1PJS - chains A and B; structure by X-ray diffraction, 2.40 A resolution.

# Chain A (and B)
Name: Siroheme synthase
From: Salmonella typhimurium
Notes: EC 2.1.1.107, 1.-.-.-, 4.99.1.-; chain B of this document is another copy of the same molecule, construct and numbering; everything in this record applies to it too
UniProtKB: P25924 (CYSG_SALTY); residue numbers follow UniProt; this construct covers 1-457
Chain sequence (457 residues; each row starts with the number of its first residue):
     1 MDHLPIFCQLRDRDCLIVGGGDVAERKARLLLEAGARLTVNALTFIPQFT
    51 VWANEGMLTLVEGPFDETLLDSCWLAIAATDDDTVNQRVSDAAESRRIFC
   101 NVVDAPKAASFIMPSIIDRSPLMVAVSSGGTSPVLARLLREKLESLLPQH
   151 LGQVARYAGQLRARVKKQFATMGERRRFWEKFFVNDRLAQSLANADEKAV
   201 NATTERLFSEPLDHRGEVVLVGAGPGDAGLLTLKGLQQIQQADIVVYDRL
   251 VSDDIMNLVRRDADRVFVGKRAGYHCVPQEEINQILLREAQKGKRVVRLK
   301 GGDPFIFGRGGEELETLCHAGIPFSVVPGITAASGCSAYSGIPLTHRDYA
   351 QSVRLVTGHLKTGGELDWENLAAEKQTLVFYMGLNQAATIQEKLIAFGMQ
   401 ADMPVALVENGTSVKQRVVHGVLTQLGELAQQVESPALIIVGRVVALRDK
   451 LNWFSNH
Unresolved in the structure: 269-276, 359-364 (chain B: 360-362)
Sequence notes: modified residue (128)
Modified / non-standard residues: Ser-128 (phosphoserine; SEP)
Residues lining bound ligands:
  - NAD (nicotinamide-adenine-dinucleotide): Gly-19, Gly-20, Gly-21, Asp-22, Val-23, Ala-24, Asn-41, Ala-42, Leu-43, Thr-44, Phe-45, Gly-63, Pro-64, Phe-65, Ala-79, Thr-80, Asp-81, Asp-82, Val-85
  - S-adenosylhomocysteine (SAH): Pro-225, Leu-250, Gly-301, Gly-302, Asp-303, Ile-306, Phe-307, Gly-308, Thr-331, Ala-332, Cys-336, Phe-380, Tyr-381, Met-382, Val-408, Glu-409, Asn-410, Gly-411, Pro-436, Ala-437, Leu-438
Swiss-Prot annotation at these positions:
  - active site: Asp-248 (Proton acceptor), Lys-270 (Proton donor)
  - binding site (NAD(+)): Asp-22, Val-23, Leu-43, Thr-44
  - binding site (S-adenosyl-L-methionine): Pro-225, Gly-301 to Asp-303, Ile-306, Thr-331, Ala-332, Met-382, Gly-411, Ala-437
  - modified residue: Ser-128 (Phosphoserine)
  - mutagenesis: Ser-128 (S128A: Abolishes the methyltransferase activity and increases 3 and 4-fold the dehydrogenase and ferrochelatase activities, respectively ...), Leu-250 (L250A: Abolishes the dehydrogenase and ferrochelatase activities and reduces 6-fold the methyltransferase activity), Lys-270 (K270I: Abolishes the methyltransferase, dehydrogenase and ferrochelatase activities), Asn-385 (N385A: Abolishes the dehydrogenase and ferrochelatase activities and reduces 10-fold the methyltransferase activity)

# How chain A and chain B interact
Contacting residue pairs - 286 pairs, chain A then chain B:
  Met-1(A) / Leu-30(B)  hydrophobic
  Met-1(A) / Glu-33(B)  hydrogen bond (backbone-backbone)
  Met-1(A) / Ala-34(B)
  Met-1(A) / Asp-118(B)
  Met-1(A) / Ser-120(B)
  Met-1(A) / Met-123(B)  hydrophobic
  Asp-2(A) / Gln-9(B)  hydrogen bond (backbone-side chain)
  Asp-2(A) / Arg-11(B)
  Asp-2(A) / Ser-120(B)  hydrogen bond (backbone-side chain)
  Asp-2(A) / Pro-121(B)
  His-3(A) / Phe-7(B)
  His-3(A) / Cys-8(B)
  His-3(A) / Gln-9(B)
  His-3(A) / Met-123(B)
  Leu-4(A) / Ile-6(B)
  Leu-4(A) / Phe-7(B)
  Leu-4(A) / Cys-8(B)  hydrogen bond (backbone-backbone)
  Leu-4(A) / Leu-10(B)  hydrophobic
  Leu-4(A) / Leu-30(B)  hydrophobic
  Leu-4(A) / Leu-31(B)  hydrophobic
  Leu-4(A) / Ala-34(B)  hydrophobic
  Pro-5(A) / Ile-6(B)
  Pro-5(A) / Phe-7(B)  hydrophobic
  Pro-5(A) / Pro-114(B)
  Pro-5(A) / Ile-116(B)  hydrophobic
  Pro-5(A) / Ala-125(B)  hydrophobic
  Ile-6(A) / Leu-4(B)
  Ile-6(A) / Pro-5(B)
  Ile-6(A) / Ile-6(B)  hydrogen bond (backbone-backbone)
  Ile-6(A) / Cys-8(B)  hydrophobic
  Ile-6(A) / Phe-111(B)  hydrophobic
  Ile-6(A) / Ile-112(B)
  Ile-6(A) / Pro-114(B)
  Phe-7(A) / His-3(B)
  Phe-7(A) / Leu-4(B)
  Phe-7(A) / Pro-5(B)  hydrophobic
  Phe-7(A) / Phe-111(B)
  Phe-7(A) / Ile-112(B)  hydrogen bond (backbone-backbone)
  Phe-7(A) / Pro-114(B)  hydrophobic
  Phe-7(A) / Ala-125(B)  hydrophobic
  Phe-7(A) / Ser-127(B)
  Cys-8(A) / His-3(B)
  Cys-8(A) / Leu-4(B)  hydrogen bond (backbone-backbone)
  Cys-8(A) / Ile-6(B)  hydrophobic
  Cys-8(A) / Phe-99(B)  hydrophobic
  Cys-8(A) / Ser-110(B)
  Cys-8(A) / Phe-111(B)  hydrophobic
  Gln-9(A) / Asp-2(B)  hydrogen bond (side chain-backbone)
  Gln-9(A) / His-3(B)
  Gln-9(A) / Ser-110(B)  hydrogen bond (backbone-backbone)
  Leu-10(A) / Leu-4(B)  hydrophobic
  Leu-10(A) / Phe-99(B)  hydrophobic
  Arg-11(A) / Asp-2(B)
  Arg-13(A) / Glu-94(B)  salt bridge
  Arg-13(A) / Ser-110(B)
  Leu-30(A) / Met-1(B)  hydrophobic
  Leu-30(A) / Leu-4(B)  hydrophobic
  Leu-31(A) / Leu-4(B)  hydrophobic
  Glu-33(A) / Met-1(B)
  Ala-34(A) / Met-1(B)
  Ala-34(A) / Leu-4(B)  hydrophobic
  Asp-71(A) / Arg-97(B)  hydrogen bond (backbone-side chain)
  Ser-72(A) / Arg-97(B)
  Cys-73(A) / Arg-97(B)
  Trp-74(A) / Glu-94(B)
  Trp-74(A) / Arg-97(B)
  Trp-74(A) / Ile-98(B)
  Trp-74(A) / Phe-99(B)
  Trp-74(A) / Ser-110(B)
  Glu-94(A) / Arg-13(B)  salt bridge
  Glu-94(A) / Trp-74(B)
  Arg-97(A) / Asp-71(B)  hydrogen bond (side chain-backbone)
  Arg-97(A) / Ser-72(B)
  Arg-97(A) / Cys-73(B)
  Arg-97(A) / Trp-74(B)
  Ile-98(A) / Trp-74(B)
  Phe-99(A) / Cys-8(B)  hydrophobic
  Phe-99(A) / Leu-10(B)  hydrophobic
  Phe-99(A) / Trp-74(B)
  Ser-110(A) / Cys-8(B)
  Ser-110(A) / Gln-9(B)  hydrogen bond (backbone-backbone)
  Ser-110(A) / Arg-13(B)
  Ser-110(A) / Trp-74(B)
  Phe-111(A) / Ile-6(B)  hydrophobic
  Phe-111(A) / Phe-7(B)
  Ile-112(A) / Phe-7(B)  hydrogen bond (backbone-backbone)
  Met-113(A) / Leu-4(B)  hydrophobic
  Pro-114(A) / Pro-5(B)
  Pro-114(A) / Ile-6(B)
  Pro-114(A) / Phe-7(B)  hydrophobic
  Ile-116(A) / Met-1(B)  hydrophobic
  Ile-116(A) / Pro-5(B)  hydrophobic
  Asp-118(A) / Met-1(B)
  Ser-120(A) / Met-1(B)
  Ser-120(A) / Asp-2(B)
  Pro-121(A) / Asp-2(B)
  Pro-121(A) / Ser-127(B)
  Pro-121(A) / Ser-128(B)
  Pro-121(A) / Gly-129(B)
  Pro-121(A) / Thr-131(B)
  Leu-122(A) / Ser-127(B)
  Leu-122(A) / Leu-139(B)  hydrophobic
  Met-123(A) / Met-1(B)  hydrophobic
  Met-123(A) / His-3(B)
  Met-123(A) / Pro-5(B)
  Met-123(A) / Ala-125(B)
  Met-123(A) / Val-126(B)
  Met-123(A) / Ser-127(B)  hydrogen bond (backbone-backbone)
  Val-124(A) / Val-124(B)  hydrophobic
  Val-124(A) / Ala-125(B)
  Val-124(A) / Val-126(B)  hydrophobic
  Ala-125(A) / Pro-5(B)  hydrophobic
  Ala-125(A) / Phe-7(B)  hydrophobic
  Ala-125(A) / Met-123(B)
  Ala-125(A) / Val-124(B)
  Ala-125(A) / Ala-125(B)  hydrogen bond (backbone-backbone)
  Val-126(A) / Met-123(B)
  Val-126(A) / Val-124(B)  hydrophobic
  Ser-127(A) / Phe-7(B)
  Ser-127(A) / Pro-121(B)
  Ser-127(A) / Leu-122(B)
  Ser-127(A) / Met-123(B)  hydrogen bond (backbone-backbone)
  Ser-128(A) / Pro-121(B)
  Thr-131(A) / Pro-121(B)
  Thr-131(A) / Ala-155(B)
  Thr-131(A) / Arg-156(B)  hydrogen bond
  Thr-131(A) / Arg-162(B)  hydrogen bond (backbone-side chain)
  Ser-132(A) / Ala-155(B)  hydrogen bond (side chain-backbone)
  Ser-132(A) / Ala-158(B)
  Ser-132(A) / Phe-183(B)
  Val-134(A) / Trp-179(B)  hydrophobic
  Leu-135(A) / Leu-151(B)  hydrophobic
  Leu-135(A) / Ala-155(B)  hydrophobic
  Leu-135(A) / Phe-183(B)  hydrophobic
  Leu-138(A) / Arg-176(B)
  Leu-139(A) / Leu-122(B)  hydrophobic
  Glu-141(A) / Arg-176(B)  salt bridge
  Lys-142(A) / Gln-241(B)
  Leu-143(A) / Leu-143(B)  hydrophobic
  Leu-146(A) / Leu-146(B)  hydrophobic
  Leu-147(A) / Leu-139(B)  hydrophobic
  Ala-155(A) / Thr-131(B)  hydrogen bond (backbone-side chain)
  Ala-155(A) / Leu-135(B)  hydrophobic
  Ala-158(A) / Ser-132(B)
  Gly-159(A) / Thr-131(B)
  Arg-162(A) / Gly-130(B)
  Arg-162(A) / Thr-131(B)
  Arg-162(A) / Pro-133(B)
  Arg-176(A) / Arg-137(B)
  Trp-179(A) / Val-134(B)
  Phe-183(A) / Ser-132(B)
  Phe-183(A) / Val-134(B)  hydrophobic
  Phe-183(A) / Leu-135(B)  hydrophobic
  Phe-183(A) / Leu-138(B)  hydrophobic
  Ala-228(A) / Gln-149(B)
  Ala-228(A) / Leu-233(B)
  Gly-229(A) / Thr-232(B)
  Gly-229(A) / Leu-233(B)  hydrogen bond (backbone-backbone)
  Gly-229(A) / Lys-234(B)  hydrogen bond (backbone-backbone)
  Leu-230(A) / Thr-232(B)
  Leu-230(A) / Pro-328(B)  hydrophobic
  Leu-231(A) / Thr-232(B)
  Leu-231(A) / Leu-233(B)  hydrogen bond (backbone-backbone)
  Thr-232(A) / Gly-229(B)
  Thr-232(A) / Leu-230(B)
  Thr-232(A) / Leu-231(B)
  Thr-232(A) / Leu-233(B)
  Leu-233(A) / Ala-228(B)
  Leu-233(A) / Gly-229(B)  hydrogen bond (backbone-backbone)
  Leu-233(A) / Leu-231(B)  hydrogen bond (backbone-backbone)
  Leu-233(A) / Leu-233(B)  hydrophobic
  Leu-233(A) / Leu-236(B)  hydrophobic
  Lys-234(A) / Gly-229(B)  hydrogen bond (backbone-backbone)
  Leu-236(A) / Glu-141(B)
  Leu-236(A) / Ser-145(B)
  Leu-236(A) / Leu-233(B)  hydrophobic
  Gln-237(A) / Glu-141(B)
  Gln-240(A) / Arg-137(B)
  Gln-240(A) / Arg-140(B)
  Gln-240(A) / Glu-141(B)
  Gln-240(A) / Glu-144(B)
  Gln-241(A) / Glu-141(B)
  Asp-254(A) / Gln-149(B)  hydrogen bond
  Asn-257(A) / Arg-140(B)  hydrogen bond (backbone-side chain)
  Leu-258(A) / Glu-144(B)
  Val-259(A) / Arg-140(B)  hydrogen bond (backbone-side chain)
  Arg-260(A) / Arg-137(B)
  Arg-260(A) / Arg-140(B)
  Arg-261(A) / Arg-26(B)
  Arg-261(A) / Ile-116(B)  hydrogen bond (side chain-backbone)
  Arg-261(A) / Arg-140(B)
  Asp-262(A) / Arg-26(B)  hydrogen bond (backbone-side chain)
  Asp-264(A) / Arg-26(B)  salt bridge
  Asp-303(A) / Ser-334(B)  hydrogen bond
  Phe-305(A) / Ser-337(B)
  Phe-305(A) / Ala-338(B)  hydrophobic
  Phe-305(A) / Pro-343(B)  hydrophobic
  Phe-305(A) / Leu-344(B)  hydrogen bond (backbone-backbone)
  Phe-305(A) / Thr-345(B)  hydrogen bond (backbone-backbone)
  Ile-306(A) / Ser-334(B)
  Ile-306(A) / Leu-344(B)  hydrophobic
  Ile-306(A) / Thr-345(B)
  Phe-307(A) / Thr-345(B)
  Phe-307(A) / Gln-351(B)
  Gly-311(A) / His-346(B)
  Gly-311(A) / Leu-451(B)
  Glu-312(A) / His-346(B)
  Glu-312(A) / Arg-347(B)  salt bridge
  Leu-314(A) / Leu-451(B)
  Glu-315(A) / His-346(B)  salt bridge
  Glu-315(A) / Arg-347(B)  salt bridge
  Glu-315(A) / Lys-450(B)  salt bridge
  Glu-315(A) / Leu-451(B)
  Cys-318(A) / Lys-450(B)
  Phe-324(A) / Lys-450(B)
  Phe-324(A) / Leu-451(B)
  Phe-324(A) / Trp-453(B)
  Ser-325(A) / Trp-453(B)
  Val-326(A) / Ala-338(B)  hydrophobic
  Val-326(A) / Trp-453(B)
  Pro-328(A) / Leu-230(B)  hydrophobic
  Pro-328(A) / Ile-330(B)
  Pro-328(A) / Ser-334(B)
  Pro-328(A) / Ala-338(B)
  Pro-328(A) / Tyr-339(B)
  Gly-329(A) / Ile-330(B)
  Ile-330(A) / Pro-328(B)
  Ile-330(A) / Gly-329(B)
  Ile-330(A) / Ile-330(B)
  Ser-334(A) / Asp-303(B)  hydrogen bond
  Ser-334(A) / Ile-306(B)
  Ala-338(A) / Phe-305(B)  hydrophobic
  Tyr-339(A) / Pro-328(B)
  Pro-343(A) / Phe-305(B)  hydrophobic
  Leu-344(A) / Phe-305(B)  hydrogen bond (backbone-backbone)
  Leu-344(A) / Ile-306(B)  hydrophobic
  Thr-345(A) / Phe-305(B)  hydrogen bond (side chain-backbone)
  Thr-345(A) / Ile-306(B)
  Thr-345(A) / Phe-307(B)  hydrogen bond (side chain-backbone)
  Thr-345(A) / Arg-309(B)  hydrogen bond
  His-346(A) / Arg-309(B)
  His-346(A) / Glu-312(B)
  His-346(A) / Glu-315(B)  salt bridge
  Arg-347(A) / Glu-312(B)  salt bridge
  Arg-347(A) / Glu-315(B)  salt bridge
  Gln-351(A) / Phe-307(B)
  Gln-351(A) / Arg-309(B)  hydrogen bond
  Gln-351(A) / Leu-355(B)
  Gln-351(A) / Val-356(B)
  Gln-351(A) / Thr-357(B)  hydrogen bond (backbone-side chain)
  Ser-352(A) / Arg-354(B)
  Ser-352(A) / Leu-355(B)
  Ser-352(A) / Val-356(B)
  Val-353(A) / Val-353(B)
  Val-353(A) / Arg-354(B)
  Val-353(A) / Leu-355(B)  hydrogen bond (backbone-backbone)
  Arg-354(A) / Ser-352(B)  hydrogen bond
  Arg-354(A) / Val-353(B)
  Arg-354(A) / Arg-354(B)
  Arg-354(A) / Asn-370(B)  hydrogen bond
  Arg-354(A) / Gln-376(B)
  Leu-355(A) / Ser-352(B)
  Leu-355(A) / Val-353(B)  hydrogen bond (backbone-backbone)
  Val-356(A) / Ser-352(B)
  Thr-357(A) / Gln-351(B)  hydrogen bond
  Asn-370(A) / Arg-354(B)  hydrogen bond
  Asn-370(A) / Asn-370(B)  hydrogen bond
  Ala-373(A) / Asn-370(B)
  Gln-376(A) / Asn-370(B)
  Val-414(A) / Ala-193(B)
  Val-414(A) / Asn-194(B)
  Leu-447(A) / Glu-315(B)
  Lys-450(A) / Glu-315(B)  salt bridge
  Lys-450(A) / Cys-318(B)
  Leu-451(A) / Gly-311(B)
  Leu-451(A) / Leu-314(B)
  Leu-451(A) / Glu-315(B)
  Leu-451(A) / Phe-324(B)
  Trp-453(A) / Phe-324(B)
  Trp-453(A) / Ser-325(B)
  Trp-453(A) / Val-326(B)
  Phe-454(A) / Gln-190(B)
  Phe-454(A) / Asn-194(B)  hydrogen bond (backbone-side chain)
  Phe-454(A) / Asp-196(B)
  Ser-455(A) / Asp-196(B)
  Asn-456(A) / Asp-196(B)  hydrogen bond
Other interface residues (no listed pair), chain A (130 interface residues in all): Leu-75, Ala-109, Gly-129, Arg-156, Asp-227, Ala-263, Gly-335, Ile-342, Ala-350, Glu-369, Asn-452, His-457
Other interface residues (no listed pair), chain B (131 interface residues in all): Asp-22, Leu-75, Met-113, Leu-147, His-150, Val-154, Glu-180, Ala-195, Lys-198, Val-327, Gly-335, Ile-342, Glu-369, Ala-373, Leu-447, Asn-452

# Summary
The interface between chain A and chain B involves 130 residues on one side and 131 on the other, with 50
hydrogen bonds and 12 salt bridges. Polar contacts include Arg-13(A)/Glu-94(B), Glu-141(A)/Arg-176(B) and
Asp-264(A)/Arg-26(B). Ligands of chain A: S-adenosylhomocysteine and NAD.
Both chains are Siroheme synthase (Salmonella typhimurium). Entry 1PJS (The co-crystal structure of CysG, the
multifunctional methyltransferase/dehydrogenase/ferrochelatase for siroheme synthesis, in complex with it NAD
...) was determined by X-ray diffraction (same publication as 1PJQ and 1PJT).
